Entry 9UXD (electron microscopy, 3.03 A resolution); this record covers chains J and K of the 9 polymer chains in the assembly.

[Chain J]
Protein: Antibody KXD355, heavy chain
Source organism: Homo sapiens
Notes: antibody fragment or engineered binder
Chain sequence (237 residues; each row starts with the number of its first residue):
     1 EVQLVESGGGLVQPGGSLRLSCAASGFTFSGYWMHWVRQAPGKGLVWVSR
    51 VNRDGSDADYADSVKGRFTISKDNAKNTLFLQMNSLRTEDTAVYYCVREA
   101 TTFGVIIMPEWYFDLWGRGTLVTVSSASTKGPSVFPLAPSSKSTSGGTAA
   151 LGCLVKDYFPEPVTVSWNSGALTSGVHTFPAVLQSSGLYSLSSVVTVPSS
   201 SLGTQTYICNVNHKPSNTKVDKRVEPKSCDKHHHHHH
Unresolved in the structure: 228-237
Disulfides: C22-C96

[Chain K]
Protein: Antibody KXD355, light chain
Source organism: Homo sapiens
Notes: antibody fragment or engineered binder
Chain sequence (211 residues; numbered 1 to 211; the number before each row is that of its first residue):
     1 EIVMTQSPGTLSLSPGERATLSCRASQSDSSNSLAWYQQEPGQAPRLLIH
    51 DASSRATGIPDRFSGSGSGTDFTLIISRLEPEDFAVYYCQLYGSFGQGTR
   101 LEIKRTVAAPSVFIFPPSDEQLKSGTASVVCLLNNFYPREAKVQWKVDNA
   151 LQSGNSQESVTEQDSKDSTYSLSSTLTLSKADYEKHKVYACEVTHQGLSS
   201 PVTKSFNRGEC

[How chain J and chain K interact]
Residue-residue contacts - 28 pairs, chain J then chain K:
  Q39(J) - Q39(K)
  L45(J) - Y88(K)  hydrophobic
  L45(J) - F95(K)
  W47(J) - F95(K)
  Y95(J) - A44(K)  hydrophobic
  Y95(J) - P45(K)
  W111(J) - Q90(K)  hydrogen bond (backbone-side chain)
  W111(J) - Y92(K)
  Y112(J) - Y37(K)
  Y112(J) - L47(K)  hydrophobic
  Y112(J) - H50(K)
  Y112(J) - Q90(K)
  F113(J) - Y37(K)  hydrogen bond (backbone-side chain)
  F113(J) - L47(K)
  F113(J) - Q90(K)
  F113(J) - F95(K)  hydrophobic
  W116(J) - Y37(K)
  W116(J) - P45(K)
  F135(J) - S118(K)
  F135(J) - E120(K)
  F135(J) - Q121(K)
  P136(J) - E120(K)
  L137(J) - F115(K)  hydrophobic
  A138(J) - F115(K)
  S140(J) - E210(K)  hydrogen bond
  S143(J) - F113(K)
  F179(J) - S173(K)
  P180(J) - T161(K)
Also at the interface, not in a pair above, chain J (21 interface residues in all): K43, G44, V46, P139, K142
Also at the interface, not in a pair above, chain K (22 interface residues in all): A35, G93, N207, C211

[In short]
21 residues of chain J face 22 of chain K across their interface; the contacts include 3 hydrogen bonds. Polar
contacts include W111(J)-Q90(K), F113(J)-Y37(K) and S140(J)-E210(K).
Here chain J is Antibody KXD355, heavy chain and chain K is Antibody KXD355, light chain, both from Homo
sapiens. Entry 9UXD (SARS-CoV2 Spike protein with Fab fragment antibody KXD355,state1) was determined by
electron microscopy, deposited together with 9UXE.
